PDB entry 8F2U | electron microscopy, 3.53 A resolution | chains C and T of the 12 polymer chains in the assembly

# Chain C
Protein: COMM domain-containing protein 3
Organism: Homo sapiens
UniProtKB: Q9UBI1 (COMD3_HUMAN); residue numbers follow UniProt; this construct covers 1-195
Chain sequence (195 residues; numbered 1 to 195; the number before each row is that of its first residue):
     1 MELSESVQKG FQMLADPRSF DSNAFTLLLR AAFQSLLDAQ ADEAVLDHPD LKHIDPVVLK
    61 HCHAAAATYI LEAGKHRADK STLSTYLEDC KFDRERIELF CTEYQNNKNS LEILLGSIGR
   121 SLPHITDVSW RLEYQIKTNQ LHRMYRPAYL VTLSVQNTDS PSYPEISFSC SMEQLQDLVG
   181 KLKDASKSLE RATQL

# Chain T
Protein: Coiled-coil domain-containing protein 22
Organism: Homo sapiens
UniProtKB: O60826 (CCD22_HUMAN); residues 1-627 here = UniProt positions 1-627
Chain sequence (627 residues; row label = number of the first residue in the row):
     1 MEEADRILIH SLRQAGTAVP PDVQTLRAFT TELVVEAVVR CLRVINPAVG SGLSPLLPLA
    61 MSARFRLAMS LAQACMDLGY PLELGYQNFL YPSEPDLRDL LLFLAERLPT DASEDADQPA
   121 GDSAILLRAI GSQIRDQLAL PWVPPHLRTP KLQHLQGSAL QKPFHASRLV VPELSSRGEP
   181 REFQASPLLL PVPTQVPQPV GRVASLLEHH ALQLCQQTGR DRPGDEDWVH RTSRLPPQED
   241 TRAQRQRLQK QLTEHLRQSW GLLGAPIQAR DLGELLQAWG AGAKTGAPKG SRFTHSEKFT
   301 FHLEPQAQAT QVSDVPATSR RPEQVTWAAQ EQELESLREQ LEGVNRSIEE VEADMKTLGV
   361 SFVQAESECR HSKLSTAERE QALRLKSRAV ELLPDGTANL AKLQLVVENS AQRVIHLAGQ
   421 WEKHRVPLLA EYRHLRKLQD CRELESSRRL AEIQELHQSV RAAAEEARRK EEVYKQLMSE
   481 LETLPRDVSR LAYTQRILEI VGNIRKQKEE ITKILSDTKE LQKEINSLSG KLDRTFAVTD
   541 ELVFKDAKKD DAVRKAYKYL AALHENCSQL IQTIEDTGTI MREVRDLEEQ IETELGKKTL
   601 SNLEKIREDY RALRQENAGL LGRVREA
Unresolved in the structure: 1-120, 295-627
Swiss-Prot annotation at these positions:
  - modified residue: S410 (Phosphoserine)
  - natural variant: T17 (T17A: In RTSC2), Y557 (Y557C: In RTSC2)
What the authors report for this chain:
  - mutagenesis - V501D: decreased binding to Retriever
  - disease-associated variants - T17A, T30A, V38M, R128Q: decreased stability (proposed by the authors, not directly observed)

# Interface between chain C and chain T
Contacting residue pairs (62; chain C residue first):
  E2(C) with H210(T); L214(T)
  L3(C) with H210(T); Q217(T)
  S4(C) with H210(T), hydrogen bond (backbone-side chain); Q217(T)
  E5(C) with Q217(T)
  M13(C) with L174(T), hydrophobic
  S35(C) with P193(T); R202(T), hydrogen bond (backbone-side chain)
  L36(C) with P199(T); L206(T), hydrophobic
  L37(C) with P199(T)
  D38(C) with R202(T), hydrogen bond (backbone-side chain)
  A39(C) with P197(T); P199(T); R202(T)
  A41(C) with R202(T)
  D42(C) with T194(T)
  E43(C) with P191(T)
  L46(C) with P191(T), hydrophobic
  D55(C) with R181(T), salt bridge
  P56(C) with A185(T)
  V57(C) with E173(T); L174(T), hydrophobic; R181(T)
  K60(C) with P172(T); Q184(T), hydrogen bond (side chain-backbone); S186(T); L189(T), hydrogen bond (side chain-backbone); P191(T)
  H61(C) with P172(T); L174(T)
  H63(C) with P193(T)
  T68(C) with H210(T)
  L71(C) with V203(T), hydrophobic; L206(T), hydrophobic
  E72(C) with H210(T), salt bridge
  L114(C) with V203(T), hydrophobic
  G116(C) with Q161(T)
  S117(C) with Q161(T); K162(T), hydrogen bond (backbone-backbone)
  I118(C) with K162(T); P163(T); F164(T), hydrophobic; V203(T), hydrophobic
  G119(C) with Q161(T); K162(T), hydrogen bond (backbone-backbone)
  S121(C) with S158(T)
  T126(C) with W142(T), hydrogen bond (backbone-side chain)
  D127(C) with W142(T)
  Q156(C) with S158(T), hydrogen bond; A159(T)
  T158(C) with S158(T); Q161(T)
  L189(C) with I134(T), hydrophobic
  A192(C) with G131(T); I134(T), hydrophobic
  T193(C) with G131(T); I134(T); R135(T); L138(T)
Other interface residues (no listed pair), chain C (49 interface residues in all): S6, V7, Q34, Q40, V45, V58, A64, A67, K75, I113, L115, H124, L195
Other interface residues (no listed pair), chain T (41 interface residues in all): L127, H154, Q156, G157, L160, L190, V192, V200, L207, Q213, R222
From the paper, about this interface:
  - interface residues, chain T: P199(T)

# Overview
The interface between chain C and chain T involves 49 residues on one side and 41 on the other; the contacts
include 9 hydrogen bonds and 2 salt bridges. Among the polar pairs are D55(C)-R181(T), E72(C)-H210(T) and
S4(C)-H210(T). From the paper: T17A, T30A and V38M of chain T, among others, reduce stability; the interface
residue P199(T); 5 substitutions were tested in all.
Chain C is COMM domain-containing protein 3 and chain T is Coiled-coil domain-containing protein 22, both from
Homo sapiens; the structure, Human CCC complex, was determined by electron microscopy together with 8ESD, 8ESE
and 8F2R from the same study.
